Entry 9AX2 (X-ray diffraction, 1.94 A resolution); this record covers chains A and B.

== Chain A (and B) ==
Name: H9 Immunoglobulin Light Chain
From: Homo sapiens
Notes: chain B of this document is another copy of the same molecule, construct and numbering; everything in this record applies to it too
Chain sequence (216 residues; row label = number of the first residue in the row):
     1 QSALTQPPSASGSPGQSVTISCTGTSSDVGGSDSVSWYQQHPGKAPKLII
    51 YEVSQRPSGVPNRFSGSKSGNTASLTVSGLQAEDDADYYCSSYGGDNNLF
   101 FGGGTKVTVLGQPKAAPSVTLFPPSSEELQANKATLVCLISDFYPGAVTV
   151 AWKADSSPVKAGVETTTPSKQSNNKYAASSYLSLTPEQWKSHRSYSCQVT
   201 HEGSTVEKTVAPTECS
Unresolved in the structure: 1, 216
Cystine bridges: Cys-22/Cys-90, Cys-138/Cys-197
Ligand contacts: A1AH6 (2-{(1R)-1-methyl-3-oxo-5-[(2S)-2-phenylpropoxy]-1,3-dihydro-2H-isoindol-2-yl}ethyl {[(3M)-3-(1H-imidazol-4-yl)phenyl]methyl}carbamate): Ser-2, Tyr-38, Gln-40, Pro-46, Tyr-89, Asn-97, Asn-98, Leu-99, Phe-100, Phe-101, Gly-102

== Interface between chain A and chain B ==
Cross-chain cystine bridges: Cys-215(A)/Cys-215(B)
Pairs across the interface - 56 pairs, chain A then chain B:
  Tyr-38(A) with Leu-99(B), hydrophobic
  Gln-40(A) with Gln-40(B), hydrogen bond
  Gly-43(A) with Tyr-89(B), hydrogen bond (backbone-side chain)
  Lys-44(A) with Tyr-89(B), hydrogen bond (backbone-side chain)
  Ala-45(A) with Tyr-89(B), hydrophobic; Gly-102(B)
  Pro-46(A) with Phe-101(B)
  Leu-48(A) with Asn-97(B); Leu-99(B), hydrophobic
  Tyr-51(A) with Asn-97(B)
  Glu-52(A) with Asn-97(B)
  Tyr-89(A) with Ala-45(B); Pro-46(B)
  Tyr-93(A) with Tyr-93(B)
  Phe-101(A) with Tyr-38(B)
  Thr-120(A) with Ser-125(B); Glu-128(B)
  Leu-121(A) with Ser-125(B)
  Phe-122(A) with Phe-122(B), hydrophobic; Pro-123(B); Glu-128(B); Thr-135(B); Val-137(B), hydrophobic
  Pro-123(A) with Phe-122(B)
  Ser-125(A) with Thr-120(B); Leu-121(B)
  Glu-127(A) with Lys-208(B), salt bridge
  Glu-128(A) with Thr-120(B); Phe-122(B)
  Thr-135(A) with Phe-122(B)
  Val-137(A) with Phe-122(B), hydrophobic; Leu-139(B), hydrophobic
  Leu-139(A) with Thr-135(B); Tyr-181(B), hydrophobic
  Ser-141(A) with Tyr-181(B)
  Glu-164(A) with Gln-171(B), hydrogen bond; Ser-172(B), hydrogen bond
  Thr-165(A) with Gln-171(B), hydrogen bond (backbone-side chain)
  Thr-166(A) with Ser-169(B); Gln-171(B)
  Thr-167(A) with Lys-44(B); Ser-169(B), hydrogen bond (backbone-side chain)
  Ser-169(A) with Thr-166(B); Thr-167(B), hydrogen bond (side chain-backbone)
  Gln-171(A) with Glu-164(B), hydrogen bond; Thr-165(B), hydrogen bond (side chain-backbone); Thr-166(B); Tyr-181(B)
  Ser-172(A) with Glu-164(B), hydrogen bond
  Ala-177(A) with Tyr-181(B)
  Ser-179(A) with Ser-179(B), hydrogen bond
  Tyr-181(A) with Leu-139(B), hydrophobic; Gln-171(B); Ala-177(B)
  Lys-208(A) with Glu-127(B), salt bridge
  Cys-215(A) with Cys-215(B), disulfide
Interface residues without a listed pair, chain A (39 interface residues in all): Lys-47, Gly-103, Pro-124, Thr-209
Interface residues without a listed pair, chain B (39 interface residues in all): Asp-96, Gly-103, Pro-124, Ser-141, Asn-173, Thr-209

== Overview ==
The chain A/chain B interface involves 39 residues from each chain, with 1 disulfide bond, 12 hydrogen bonds
and 2 salt bridges. Among the polar pairs are Glu-127(A)/Lys-208(B), Gln-40(A)/Gln-40(B) and
Gly-43(A)/Tyr-89(B). Chain A binds compound A1AH6.
Chain A and chain B are both H9 Immunoglobulin Light Chain (Homo sapiens); the structure, Structure of
full-length amyloidogenic immunoglobulin light chain H9 in complex with
2-(1-methyl-3-oxo-5-(2-phenylpropoxy)isoindolin-2-yl)ethyl (3-(1H-imidazol-4-yl)benzyl)carbamate, was
determined by X-ray diffraction, deposited together with 9AWX, 9AWY, 9AX1 and 9AX3.
